Entry 6HQE (electron microscopy, 4.40 A resolution (low resolution: residue-level contacts below are approximate; hydrogen-bond / salt-bridge calls are withheld)); this record covers chains Z and b of the 52 polymer chains in the assembly.

# Chain Z (and b)
Molecule: peptide LRV_M3delta1
Notes: chain b of this document is another copy of the same molecule, construct and numbering; everything in this record applies to it too
Chain sequence (23 residues; each row starts with the number of its first residue):
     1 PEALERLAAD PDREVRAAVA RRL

# How chain Z and chain b interact
Contacting residue pairs - 15 pairs, chain Z then chain b:
  L4(Z) with L23(b)
  L7(Z) with V19(b); A20(b)
  D10(Z) with R16(b)
  D12(Z) with R13(b); R16(b)
  E14(Z) with R13(b); A17(b)
  V15(Z) with R16(b); A20(b)
  A18(Z) with A17(b); A20(b)
  V19(Z) with A20(b)
  R22(Z) with A20(b); R21(b)
Interface residues without a listed pair, chain Z (10 interface residues in all): R6
Interface residues without a listed pair, chain b (8 interface residues in all): E5

# Summary
Chain Z and chain b form an interface of 10 and 8 residues respectively.
Chain Z and chain b are both peptide LRV_M3delta1; the structure, Cryo-EM of self-assembly peptide filament
LRV_M3delta1, was determined by electron microscopy together with 6MK1 from the same study.
